1T65 - chains A and B; structure by X-ray diffraction, 1.66 A resolution.

== Chain A ==
Name: Androgen receptor
Organism: Homo sapiens
Notes: fragment: AR Ligand Binding Domain 669-919
Reference sequence: P10275 (ANDR_HUMAN); residues 669-919 here = UniProt positions 669-919
Sequence (251 residues; row label = number of the first residue in the row):
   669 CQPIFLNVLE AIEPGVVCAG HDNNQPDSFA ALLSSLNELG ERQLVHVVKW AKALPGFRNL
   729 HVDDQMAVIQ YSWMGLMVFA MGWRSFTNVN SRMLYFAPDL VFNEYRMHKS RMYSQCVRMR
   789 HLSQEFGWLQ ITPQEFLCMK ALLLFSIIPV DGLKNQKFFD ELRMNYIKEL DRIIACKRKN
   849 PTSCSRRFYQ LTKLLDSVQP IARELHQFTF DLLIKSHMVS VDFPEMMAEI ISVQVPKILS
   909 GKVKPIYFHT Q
Small-molecule neighbours: 5-alpha-dihydrotestosterone (DHT): Leu701, Leu704, Asn705, Leu707, Gly708, Gln711, Trp741, Met742, Met745, Val746, Met749, Arg752, Phe764, Met780, Leu873, Phe876, Thr877, Leu880, Phe891, Met895
Curated features (UniProtKB/Swiss-Prot):
  - natural variant: Val685 (V685I: In AIS), Leu701 (L701M: In AIS), Ser703 (S703A: In AIS), Val716 (V716M: In prostate cancer), Arg752 (W752R: In AIS; this construct carries the variant), Phe813 (L813F: In AIS; this construct carries the variant), Ile842 (I842S: In PAIS), Arg855 (R855K: In PAIS), Leu881 (L881Q: In prostate cancer), Val887 (M887V: In AIS; this construct carries the variant), Ile899 (I899T: In AIS)
From the paper describing this entry:
  - specificity-determining residues: Met734 (proposed by the authors, not directly observed)
  - mutagenesis - K720A: decreased signaling in response to SRC2
  - mutagenesis - E897A, E897K, E897Q, E897R: decreased signaling
  - mutagenesis - E897K: decreased binding to SRC2
  - mutagenesis - E897K, E897Q: decreased binding to AR NTD
  - mutagenesis - E897A, E897Q: unchanged binding to SRC2

== Chain B ==
Name: Nuclear receptor coactivator 2
Organism: Homo sapiens
Reference sequence: Q15596 (NCOA2_HUMAN); residues 919-931 here correspond to UniProt positions 686-698 (UniProt number = residue number - 233)
Sequence (13 residues; each row starts with the number of its first residue):
   919 KHKILHRLLQ DSS
Unresolved in the structure: 919, 927-931

== How chain A and chain B interact ==
Pairs across the interface (10):
  Val716(A) - Arg925(B)
  Lys717(A) - Arg925(B)
  Lys720(A) - Arg925(B)  hydrogen bond (side chain-backbone)
  Lys720(A) - Leu926(B)
  Met734(A) - Ile922(B)  hydrophobic
  Gln738(A) - Ile922(B)
  Gln738(A) - Leu923(B)
  Glu893(A) - His920(B)  hydrogen bond (side chain-backbone)
  Glu897(A) - His920(B)  salt bridge
  Glu897(A) - Ile922(B)
Other interface residues (no listed pair), chain A (9 interface residues in all): Ile737, Met894
From the paper, about this interface:
  - specific contacts: Lys720(A)-Leu926(B), Met894(A)-Leu923(B) (hydrophobic contact)
  - interface residues, chain A: Val716(A), Met734(A), Gln738(A), Glu893(A)
  - hot spots on chain A (mutagenesis) - K720A: abolished binding to SRC2

== In short ==
Chain A and chain B form an interface of 9 and 5 residues respectively; the contacts include 2 hydrogen bonds
and 1 salt bridge. Polar pairs include Glu897(A)-His920(B), Lys720(A)-Arg925(B) and Glu893(A)-His920(B). The
authors report a contact between Lys720(A) and Leu926(B); a hydrophobic contact between Met894(A) and
Leu923(B). The paper reports that E897A, E897K and E897Q of chain A, among others, reduce signaling; interface
residues Val716(A), Met734(A) and Gln738(A) among others; 5 substitutions were tested in all.
Chain A is Androgen receptor and chain B is Nuclear receptor coactivator 2, both from Homo sapiens; the
structure, Crystal structure of the androgen receptor ligand binding domain with DHT and a peptide derived
form ..., was determined by X-ray diffraction, deposited together with 1T5Z, 1T63 and 1XJ7.
